Entry 1TW1 (X-ray diffraction, 2.30 A resolution); this record covers chain A.

# Chain A
Protein: Beta-1,4-galactosyltransferase 1
From: Bos taurus
Notes: EC 2.4.1.22, 2.4.1.90, 2.4.1.38; fragment: catalytic domain
Reference sequence: P08037 (B4GT1_BOVIN); residues 130-402 here correspond to UniProt positions 57-329 (UniProt number = residue number - 73)
Chain sequence (286 residues; each row starts with the number of its first residue):
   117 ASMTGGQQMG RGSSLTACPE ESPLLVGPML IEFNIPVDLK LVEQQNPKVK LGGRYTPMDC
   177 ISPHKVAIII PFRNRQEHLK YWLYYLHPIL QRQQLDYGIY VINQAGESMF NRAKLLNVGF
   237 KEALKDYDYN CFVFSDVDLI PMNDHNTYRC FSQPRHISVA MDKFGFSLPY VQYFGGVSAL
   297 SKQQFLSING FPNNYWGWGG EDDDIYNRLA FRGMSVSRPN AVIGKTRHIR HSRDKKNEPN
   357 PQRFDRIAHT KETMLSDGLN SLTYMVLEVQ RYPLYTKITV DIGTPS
Not modelled in the structure: 117-130
Disulfide bonds: C134-C176, C247-C266
Sequence notes: engineered mutation T342 (Cys269 in P08037), H344 (Met271 in P08037)
Metal / ion sites: Mg2+: D254, H344, H347 (together with galactose-uridine-5'-diphosphate)
Small-molecule neighbours: galactose-uridine-5'-diphosphate (GDU): I186, P187, F188, R189, R191, F226, R228, D252, V253, D254, L255, M277, K279, Y289, G291, G292, W314, G315, E317, D318, H344, H347, D350, N353
Curated features (UniProtKB/Swiss-Prot):
  - glycosylation: N190 (N-linked (GlcNAc...) asparagine)

# Summary
Bound to chain A: galactose-uridine-5'-diphosphate. The Mg2+ site is built by D254, H344 and H347.
Chain A is Beta-1,4-galactosyltransferase 1 (Bos taurus); the structure, beta-1,4-galactosyltransferase mutant
Met344His (m344H-Gal-T1) complex with UDP-galactose and magnesium, was determined by X-ray diffraction
together with 1TVY and 1TW5 from the same study.
